Entry 7QHP (X-ray diffraction, 1.82 A resolution); this record covers chains A and B of the 3 polymer chains in the assembly.

Chain A:
Name: H-2 class II histocompatibility antigen, A-D alpha chain
From: Mus musculus
UniProtKB: P04228 (HA2D_MOUSE); residues -1 to 193 here correspond to UniProt positions 24-218 (UniProt number = residue number + 25)
Amino-acid sequence (202 residues; each row starts with the number of its first residue; numbers below 1 keep their minus sign (Glu-1 is residue -1)):
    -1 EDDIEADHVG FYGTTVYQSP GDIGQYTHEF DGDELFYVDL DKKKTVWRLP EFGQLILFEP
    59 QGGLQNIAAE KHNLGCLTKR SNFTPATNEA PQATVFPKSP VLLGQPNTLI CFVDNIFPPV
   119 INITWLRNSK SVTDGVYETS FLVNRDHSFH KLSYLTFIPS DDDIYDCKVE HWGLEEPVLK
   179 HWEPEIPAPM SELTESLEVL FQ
Not modelled in the structure: -1 to 1, 183-200
Sequence notes: engineered mutation Cys74 (Ile99 in P04228); expression tag (194-200)
Disulfide bonds: Cys109-Cys165
Curated features (UniProtKB/Swiss-Prot):
  - region: Glu181 to Glu193 (Connecting peptide)
  - glycosylation: Asn120 (N-linked (GlcNAc...) asparagine)

Chain B:
Name: Murine MHC class II I-A beta g7
From: Mus musculus
Amino-acid sequence (230 residues; numbered -25 to 204; the number before each row is that of its first residue; numbers below 1 keep their minus sign (Leu-25 is residue -25)):
   -25 LQTLALEVED DPCGGGGGSG GGSGGSGDSE RHFVHQFKGE CYFTNGTQRI RLVTRYIYNR
    35 EEYLRFDSDV GEYRAVTELG RHSAEYYNKQ YLERTRAELD TACRHNYEET EVPTSLRRLE
    95 QPNVAISLSR TEALNHHNTL VCSVTDFYPA KIKVRWFRNG QEETVGVSST QLIRNGDWTF
   155 QVLVMLEMTP HQGEVYTCHV EHPSLKSPIT VEWRAQSESA RSKSLEVLFQ
Not modelled in the structure: -25 to 3, 167, 190-204
Disulfide bonds: Cys15-Cys77, Cys116-Cys172
From the paper describing this entry:
  - conformationally variable residues (side-chain flip): Arg68

How chain A and chain B interact:
Residue-residue contacts (121):
  Ile2(A) - Tyr16(B)  hydrophobic
  Ile2(A) - Arg25(B)
  Ala4(A) - Tyr16(B)  hydrophobic
  Ala4(A) - Phe17(B)
  Ala4(A) - Thr18(B)
  Asp5(A) - Phe17(B)  hydrogen bond (backbone-backbone)
  Asp5(A) - Thr18(B)
  Asp5(A) - Asn19(B)  hydrogen bond (side chain-backbone)
  His6(A) - Cys15(B)
  His6(A) - Tyr16(B)
  His6(A) - Phe17(B)  hydrogen bond (backbone-backbone)
  His6(A) - Tyr81(B)
  His6(A) - Leu90(B)
  Val7(A) - Cys15(B)
  Val7(A) - Tyr16(B)  hydrophobic
  Gly8(A) - Gly13(B)
  Gly8(A) - Glu14(B)
  Gly8(A) - Cys15(B)  hydrogen bond (backbone-backbone)
  Gly8(A) - Phe17(B)
  Phe9(A) - Gly13(B)
  Phe9(A) - Glu14(B)
  Tyr10(A) - Gly13(B)  hydrogen bond (backbone-backbone)
  Tyr10(A) - Cys15(B)  hydrophobic
  Tyr10(A) - Asn80(B)
  Tyr10(A) - Glu85(B)  hydrogen bond
  Gly11(A) - Phe11(B)
  Thr12(A) - Phe11(B)
  Thr13(A) - Gln10(B)
  Thr13(A) - Phe11(B)  hydrogen bond (backbone-backbone)
  Val14(A) - Val8(B)  hydrophobic
  Val14(A) - His9(B)
  Tyr15(A) - Val8(B)
  Tyr15(A) - His9(B)  hydrogen bond (backbone-backbone)
  Gln16(A) - Phe7(B)
  Gln16(A) - Val8(B)
  Ser17(A) - His6(B)
  Ser17(A) - Phe7(B)  hydrogen bond (backbone-backbone)
  Pro18(A) - Arg5(B)
  Pro18(A) - His6(B)
  Phe28(A) - Glu85(B)
  Phe28(A) - Ser89(B)
  Phe28(A) - Leu90(B)  hydrophobic
  Asp29(A) - Arg148(B)  hydrogen bond (backbone-side chain)
  Gly30(A) - Arg148(B)
  Asp31(A) - Tyr122(B)
  Asp31(A) - Arg148(B)  salt bridge
  Asp31(A) - Trp152(B)
  Glu32(A) - Trp152(B)  hydrogen bond (backbone-side chain)
  Leu33(A) - Glu85(B)
  Leu33(A) - Ser89(B)
  Leu33(A) - Trp152(B)  hydrophobic
  Arg46(A) - Gly150(B)  hydrogen bond (side chain-backbone)
  Arg46(A) - Asp151(B)
  Arg46(A) - Trp152(B)
  Leu47(A) - Arg92(B)
  Leu47(A) - Trp152(B)  hydrophobic
  Phe50(A) - Thr88(B)
  Phe50(A) - Ser89(B)
  Phe50(A) - Trp152(B)  hydrophobic
  Leu53(A) - Pro87(B)  hydrophobic
  Ile54(A) - Thr84(B)
  Ile54(A) - Thr88(B)
  Glu68(A) - His9(B)  salt bridge
  Glu68(A) - Gln10(B)  hydrogen bond (side chain-backbone)
  Glu68(A) - Phe11(B)  hydrogen bond (side chain-backbone)
  Asn71(A) - His9(B)
  Asn71(A) - Tyr61(B)
  Leu72(A) - Phe7(B)
  Leu72(A) - Val8(B)
  Leu72(A) - His9(B)
  Leu75(A) - His9(B)
  Leu75(A) - Tyr32(B)  hydrophobic
  Leu75(A) - Tyr37(B)
  Leu75(A) - Leu53(B)  hydrophobic
  Thr76(A) - Phe7(B)
  Thr76(A) - Tyr32(B)
  Arg78(A) - Leu53(B)
  Arg78(A) - Ser57(B)  hydrogen bond
  Ser79(A) - Tyr32(B)  hydrogen bond
  Phe81(A) - Phe7(B)
  Thr82(A) - Phe7(B)
  Thr82(A) - Tyr32(B)  hydrogen bond (backbone-side chain)
  Thr82(A) - Asn33(B)  hydrogen bond (backbone-side chain)
  Pro83(A) - Arg5(B)
  Pro83(A) - His6(B)
  Pro83(A) - Phe7(B)  hydrophobic
  Pro83(A) - Asn33(B)  hydrogen bond (backbone-side chain)
  Ala84(A) - His6(B)  hydrogen bond (backbone-backbone)
  Ala84(A) - Asn33(B)
  Glu87(A) - Arg34(B)
  Phe94(A) - Ile147(B)  hydrophobic
  Phe94(A) - Asn149(B)
  Phe94(A) - Gln155(B)
  Pro95(A) - Gln155(B)  hydrogen bond (backbone-side chain)
  Lys96(A) - Thr119(B)
  Lys96(A) - Asp120(B)  salt bridge
  Lys96(A) - Asp151(B)  salt bridge
  Lys96(A) - Thr153(B)  hydrogen bond
  Lys96(A) - Gln155(B)  hydrogen bond (backbone-side chain)
  Pro98(A) - Ser117(B)
  Ile108(A) - Asn149(B)
  Phe115(A) - Val8(B)  hydrophobic
  Phe115(A) - Gln10(B)
  Phe115(A) - Asn33(B)
  Phe115(A) - Arg34(B)
  Pro116(A) - Val8(B)  hydrophobic
  Val141(A) - Lys12(B)
  Asn142(A) - Lys12(B)  hydrogen bond (backbone-side chain)
  Asp144(A) - Arg34(B)  salt bridge
  His145(A) - Gln10(B)  hydrogen bond (backbone-side chain)
  His145(A) - Lys12(B)  hydrogen bond
  His145(A) - Ile31(B)
  His145(A) - Arg34(B)
  His145(A) - Glu36(B)
  Ser146(A) - Arg34(B)
  Phe147(A) - Gln10(B)
  Leu150(A) - Asn149(B)
  Tyr152(A) - Asn149(B)  hydrogen bond (side chain-backbone)
  Tyr152(A) - Gly150(B)
  Tyr152(A) - Asp151(B)
  Trp170(A) - His6(B)
Other interface residues (no listed pair), chain A (62 interface residues in all): Glu3, Glu49, Asn64, Ser97, Pro117, Tyr135, Thr137
Other interface residues (no listed pair), chain B (51 interface residues in all): Val27, Arg29, Tyr30, Glu83, Ala99
The authors on this interface:
  - residue pairs: Arg78(A)-Ser57(B) (hydrogen bond)

Overview:
62 residues of chain A and 51 residues of chain B are in contact; the contacts include 27 hydrogen bonds and 5
salt bridges. Polar contacts include Asp31(A)-Arg148(B), Glu68(A)-His9(B) and Lys96(A)-Asp120(B). The authors
report a hydrogen bond between Arg78(A) and Ser57(B). From the paper: conformational variability at Arg68(B).
Chain A is H-2 class II histocompatibility antigen, A-D alpha chain and chain B is Murine MHC class II I-A
beta g7, both from Mus musculus; the structure, Structure of I-Ag7 with a bound hybrid insulin peptide, was
determined by X-ray diffraction (same publication as 7Z50).
